2XNG - chain A; structure by X-ray diffraction, 2.60 A resolution.

Chain A:
Protein: Serine/threonine-protein kinase 6
Organism: Homo sapiens
Notes: EC 2.7.11.1; fragment: catalytic domain, residues 122-392
Reference sequence: O14965 (STK6_HUMAN); numbering as in UniProt (aligned over 122-403)
Chain sequence (283 residues; row label = number of the first residue in the row):
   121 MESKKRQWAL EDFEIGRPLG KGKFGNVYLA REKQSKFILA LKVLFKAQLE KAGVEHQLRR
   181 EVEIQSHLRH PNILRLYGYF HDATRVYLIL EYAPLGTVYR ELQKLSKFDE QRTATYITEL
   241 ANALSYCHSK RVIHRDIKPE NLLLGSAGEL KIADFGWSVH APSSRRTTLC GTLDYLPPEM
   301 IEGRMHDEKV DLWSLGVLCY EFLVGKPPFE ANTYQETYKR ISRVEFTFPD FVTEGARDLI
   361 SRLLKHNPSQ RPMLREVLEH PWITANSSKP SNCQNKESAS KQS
Unresolved in the structure: 121-126, 282-291, 391-403
Construct notes: expression tag (121)
UniProt features mapped onto this chain:
  - region: H280 to L293 (Activation segment)
  - active site: D256 (Proton acceptor)
  - binding site (ATP): K143, K162, E211 to A213, E260, N261, D274
  - modified residue: T287 (Phosphothreonine), T288 (Phosphothreonine), S342 (Phosphoserine)
  - cross-link: K258 (Glycyl lysine isopeptide (Lys-Gly) (interchain with G-Cter in SUMO2))
  - natural variant: S155 (S155R: In a colorectal adenocarcinoma sample), V174 (V174M: In a metastatic melanoma sample)
  - mutagenesis: K162 (K162R: Loss of kinase activity), F165 (F165A: Decreases the interaction with phosphatase type 1 isoforms), G198 (G198N: Reduces interaction with TPX2. Reduces kinase activity tenfold. Promotes interaction with the AURKB binding partners INCENP and BIRC5 that are normally not bound by AURKA), R205 (R205A: Reduces ubiquitination and proteasomal degradation), D274 (D274N: Abolishes cilia disassembly and kinase activity), T287 (T287A: No direct effect on catalytic activity; T287E: Enhances interaction with TPX2), T288 (T288A: Reduces cilia disassembly and kinase activity; T288D: Mimics phosphorylation state and increases kinase activity), C290 (C290A: Enhances stability; when associated with A-393), Y334 (Y334A: Reduces binding to MYCN), Q335 (Q335A: Reduces binding to MYCN), F346 (F346A: Decreases the interaction with phosphatase type 1 isoforms), C393 (C393A: Enhances stability; when associated with A-290)
Ligand contacts: A0H (N-(3-{3-chloro-8-[(4-morpholin-4-ylphenyl)amino]imidazo[1,2-a]pyrazin-6-yl}benzyl)methanesulfonamide): R137, L139, G140, K141, V147, A160, L194, L210, E211, Y212, A213, P214, L215, G216, T217, Y219, R220, E260, L263

Summary:
Ligands of chain A: compound A0H. From UniProt: active-site residue D256, 8 ATP-binding residues and 12
mutagenesis sites.
Chain A is Serine/threonine-protein kinase 6 (Homo sapiens); the structure, Structure of Aurora-A bound to a
selective imidazopyrazine inhibitor, was determined by X-ray diffraction, deposited together with 2XNE.
